Entry 9OLO (electron microscopy, 3.56 A resolution); this record covers chains A and B of the 14 polymer chains in the assembly.

# Chain A (and B)
Name: Vesicle-fusing ATPase
Source organism: Cricetulus griseus
Notes: EC 3.6.4.6; chain B of this document is another copy of the same molecule, construct and numbering; everything in this record applies to it too
Reference sequence: P18708 (NSF_CRIGR); numbering as in UniProt (aligned over 1-744)
Chain sequence (747 residues; row label = number of the first residue in the row; numbers below 1 keep their minus sign (Gly-2 is residue -2)):
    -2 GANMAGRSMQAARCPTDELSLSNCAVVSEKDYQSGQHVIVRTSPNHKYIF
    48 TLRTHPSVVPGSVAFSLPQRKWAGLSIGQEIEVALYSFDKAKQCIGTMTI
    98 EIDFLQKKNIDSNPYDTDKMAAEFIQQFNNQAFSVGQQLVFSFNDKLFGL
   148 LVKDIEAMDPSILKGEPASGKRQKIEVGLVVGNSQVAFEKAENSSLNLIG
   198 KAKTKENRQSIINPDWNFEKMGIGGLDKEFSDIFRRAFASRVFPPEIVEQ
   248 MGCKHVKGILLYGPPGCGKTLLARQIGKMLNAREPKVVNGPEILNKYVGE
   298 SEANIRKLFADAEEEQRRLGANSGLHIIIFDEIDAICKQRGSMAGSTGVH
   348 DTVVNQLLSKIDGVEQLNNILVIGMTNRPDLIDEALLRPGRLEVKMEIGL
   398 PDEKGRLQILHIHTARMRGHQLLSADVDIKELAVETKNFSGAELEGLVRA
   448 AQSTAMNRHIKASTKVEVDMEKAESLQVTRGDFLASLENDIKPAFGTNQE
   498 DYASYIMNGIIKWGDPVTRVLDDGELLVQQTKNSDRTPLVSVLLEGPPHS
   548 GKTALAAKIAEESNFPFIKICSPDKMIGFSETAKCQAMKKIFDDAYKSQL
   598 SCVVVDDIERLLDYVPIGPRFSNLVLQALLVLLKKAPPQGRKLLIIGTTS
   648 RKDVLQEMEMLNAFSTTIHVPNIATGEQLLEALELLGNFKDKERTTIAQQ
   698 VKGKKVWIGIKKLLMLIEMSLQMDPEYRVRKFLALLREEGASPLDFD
Not modelled in the structure: -2 to 206, 741-744 (chain B: -2 to -1, 156-168, 741-744)
Sequence notes: expression tag (-2 to 0)
Ligand contacts:
  - ADP (adenosine-5'-diphosphate): Gly219, Ile220, Gly221, Gly222, Leu223, Pro262, Gly263, Cys264, Gly265, Lys266, Thr267, Leu268, Ile406, His410, Ala439
  - ATP (adenosine-5'-triphosphate): Tyr502, Met504, Asn505, Gly506, Ile507, Ile508, Trp510, Val514, Pro545, His546, Ser547, Gly548, Lys549, Thr550, Ala551, Leu552, Asp604, Ser647, Ile707, Lys708
Curated features (UniProtKB/Swiss-Prot):
  - binding site (ATP): Asn505 to Trp510, Pro545 to Leu552
  - binding site (Mg(2+)): Thr550
  - modified residue: Lys105 (N6-acetyllysine), Ser207 (Phosphoserine), Tyr259 (Phosphotyrosine), Ser569 (Phosphoserine)
Reported in the primary citation:
  - post-translational modification sites: Ser207 (citing earlier work)

# How chain A and chain B interact
Contacting residue pairs (63; chain A residue first):
  Pro211(A) with Thr461(B); Lys462(B)
  Asp212(A) with Lys458(B), salt bridge; Lys462(B), salt bridge
  Arg232(A) with Asn454(B), hydrogen bond (backbone-side chain)
  Ala236(A) with Met453(B)
  Ser237(A) with Met453(B)
  Val239(A) with Ile457(B), hydrophobic
  Phe240(A) with Met453(B), hydrophobic; Leu473(B), hydrophobic
  Glu246(A) with Arg413(B), salt bridge
  Gln247(A) with His417(B)
  Met248(A) with Met414(B); Leu419(B), hydrophobic; Leu473(B), hydrophobic; Val475(B), hydrophobic
  Cys250(A) with Gln449(B)
  Lys251(A) with Arg446(B)
  Tyr294(A) with Lys293(B)
  Val295(A) with Asn292(B); Lys293(B)
  Gly296(A) with Leu291(B)
  Glu297(A) with Lys293(B)
  Glu299(A) with Pro288(B)
  Ser339(A) with Ala580(B)
  Thr349(A) with Pro288(B)
  Ser356(A) with Asn286(B)
  Gly360(A) with Arg271(B), hydrogen bond (backbone-side chain)
  Val361(A) with Arg271(B), hydrogen bond (backbone-side chain); Asp328(B)
  Gln363(A) with Arg271(B)
  Pro386(A) with Glu440(B)
  Glu390(A) with Arg446(B), salt bridge
  Gln527(A) with Met716(B); Gln719(B)
  Asn530(A) with Gln719(B)
  Ser531(A) with Glu715(B), hydrogen bond
  Asp532(A) with Glu715(B)
  Arg533(A) with Asn505(B); Leu683(B); Asn685(B), hydrogen bond; Glu715(B), salt bridge
  Thr534(A) with Met712(B); Glu715(B)
  Pro616(A) with Arg617(B)
  Phe618(A) with Ile614(B), hydrophobic; Arg617(B), hydrogen bond (backbone-side chain)
  Asn620(A) with Asp610(B); Val612(B)
  Gln624(A) with Arg607(B), hydrogen bond; Asp610(B); Tyr611(B), hydrogen bond (side chain-backbone)
  Leu627(A) with Arg607(B)
  Val628(A) with Ile574(B), hydrophobic
  Leu629(A) with Ile574(B), hydrophobic
  Lys632(A) with Asp571(B), salt bridge
  Glu654(A) with Pro613(B)
  Met655(A) with Ile614(B), hydrophobic
  Glu656(A) with Pro613(B)
  Asn659(A) with His546(B)
  Ser662(A) with Met712(B); Met716(B)
  Thr663(A) with Met716(B)
Other interface residues (no listed pair), chain A (60 interface residues in all): Trp213, Arg233, Ile244, Gly249, Arg303, Ala341, Gln353, Arg385, Gly387, Gln526, Cys582, Lys586, Arg617, Leu623, Ala625
Other interface residues (no listed pair), chain B (54 interface residues in all): Pro262, Thr267, Val284, Glu289, Ala439, Glu442, Ser450, Glu471, Pro545, Pro570, Gly575, Phe576, Ser577, Ile714

# Summary
60 residues of chain A and 54 residues of chain B are in contact; the contacts include 8 hydrogen bonds and 6
salt bridges. Polar pairs include Asp212(A)-Lys458(B), Asp212(A)-Lys462(B) and Glu246(A)-Arg413(B). Chain A
binds ADP and ATP. UniProt lists 14 ATP-binding residues and Mg2+-binding residue Thr550(A) on chain A. From
the paper: a modification site at Ser207(A).
Both chains are Vesicle-fusing ATPase (Cricetulus griseus). Entry 9OLO (22bin20S complex (NSF-alphaSNAP-2:2
syntaxin-1a:SNAP-25), hydrolyzing, class 19) was determined by electron microscopy together with 9OJR, 9OJU,
9OJZ, 9OK3, 9OK5, 9OKC and 17 further entries from the same study.
